6CP7 - chains X and Z of the 16 polymer chains in the assembly; structure by electron microscopy, 4.10 A resolution (low resolution: residue-level contacts below are approximate; hydrogen-bond / salt-bridge calls are withheld).

[Chain X]
Molecule: ATP synthase subunit a
Source organism: Saccharomyces cerevisiae (strain ATCC 204508 / S288c)
UniProt: P00854 (ATP6_YEAST); residues 1-249 here correspond to UniProt positions 11-259 (UniProt number = residue number + 10)
Amino-acid sequence (249 residues; row label = number of the first residue in the row):
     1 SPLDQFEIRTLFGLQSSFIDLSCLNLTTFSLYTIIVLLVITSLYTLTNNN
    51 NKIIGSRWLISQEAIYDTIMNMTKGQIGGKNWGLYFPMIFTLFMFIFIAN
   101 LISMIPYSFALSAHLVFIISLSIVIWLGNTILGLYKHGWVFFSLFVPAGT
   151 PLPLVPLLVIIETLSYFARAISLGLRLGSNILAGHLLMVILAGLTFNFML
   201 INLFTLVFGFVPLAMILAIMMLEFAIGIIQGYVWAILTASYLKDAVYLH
Not modelled in the structure: 1-25
Reported in the primary citation:
  - mutagenesis - I161M, S165C, S165T, S165Y, L222F: increased growth (citing earlier work)

[Chain Z]
Molecule: ATP synthase subunit 4, mitochondrial
Source organism: Saccharomyces cerevisiae (strain ATCC 204508 / S288c)
UniProt: P05626 (ATPF_YEAST); residues 1-209 here correspond to UniProt positions 36-244 (UniProt number = residue number + 35)
Amino-acid sequence (209 residues; row label = number of the first residue in the row):
     1 MSSTPEKQTDPKAKANSIINAIPGNNILTKTGVLGTSAAAVIYAISNELY
    51 VINDESILLLTFLGFTGLVAKYLAPAYKDFADARMKKVSDVLNASRNKHV
   101 EAVKDRIDSVSQLQNVAETTKVLFDVSKETVELESEAFELKQKVELAHEA
   151 KAVLDSWVRYEASLRQLEQRQLAKSVISRVQSELGNPKFQEKVLQQSISE
   201 IEQLLSKLK
Not modelled in the structure: 1-52, 107-209
UniProt features mapped onto this chain:
  - modified residue: Ser109 (Phosphoserine)

[Chain X / chain Z interface]
Residue-residue contacts (34; chain X residue first):
  Ile54(X) with Met85(Z); Leu92(Z)
  Gly55(X) with Met85(Z)
  Ser56(X) with Met85(Z)
  Arg57(X) with Tyr77(Z); Lys78(Z)
  Ile60(X) with Ala81(Z)
  Ser61(X) with Tyr77(Z)
  Met104(X) with Phe62(Z)
  Ile105(X) with Phe62(Z)
  Pro106(X) with Glu55(Z); Leu58(Z); Leu59(Z); Phe62(Z)
  Tyr107(X) with Asn53(Z); Glu55(Z); Ser56(Z); Leu59(Z)
  Ser108(X) with Glu55(Z)
  Val189(X) with Asp54(Z)
  Ala192(X) with Asp54(Z); Ile57(Z)
  Gly193(X) with Asp54(Z)
  Thr195(X) with Ile57(Z)
  Phe196(X) with Ile57(Z)
  Leu213(X) with Thr61(Z)
  Leu217(X) with Thr61(Z); Phe65(Z); Leu68(Z)
  Met220(X) with Leu58(Z); Phe62(Z); Phe65(Z)
  Met221(X) with Phe65(Z)
  Phe224(X) with Phe65(Z)
Also at the interface, not in a pair above, chain X (22 interface residues in all): Met188
Also at the interface, not in a pair above, chain Z (17 interface residues in all): Leu60

[Summary]
22 residues of chain X and 17 residues of chain Z are in contact. The paper reports that I161M, S165C and
S165T of chain X, among others, increase growth; 5 substitutions were tested in all.
Here chain X is ATP synthase subunit a and chain Z is ATP synthase subunit 4, mitochondrial, both from
Saccharomyces cerevisiae (strain ATCC 204508 / S288c). Entry 6CP7 (Monomer yeast ATP synthase Fo reconstituted
in nanodisc generated from masked refinement) was determined by electron microscopy (same publication as 6CP3,
6CP5 and 6CP6).
